Entry 6R93 (electron microscopy, 4.00 A resolution); this record covers chains J and H of the 10 polymer chains in the assembly.

# Chain J
Molecule: Human alpha-satellite DNA (145-MER) with a 6-4PP at positions 95-96
Sequence (147 nucleotides; numbered 1 to 145; the number before each row is that of its first residue):
     1 ATCAATATCCACCTGCAGATTCTACCAAAAGTGTATTTGGAAACTGCTCC
    50 AATCAAAAGGCATGTTCAGCTGAACCAGCTGAACATGCCTTTTGAX
    95 TGGAGCAGTTTCCAAATACACTTTTGGTAGAATCTGCAGGTGGATATTGA
   145 T
Modified positions: T64 ((6-4)photoproduct) at position 95
Covalent attachments: covalent link T64_95-DG97

# Chain H
Protein: Histone H2B type 1-J
From: Homo sapiens
UniProt: P06899 (H2B1J_HUMAN); residue numbers follow UniProt; this construct covers 1-126
Sequence (129 residues; each row starts with the number of its first residue; numbers below 1 keep their minus sign (Gly-2 is residue -2)):
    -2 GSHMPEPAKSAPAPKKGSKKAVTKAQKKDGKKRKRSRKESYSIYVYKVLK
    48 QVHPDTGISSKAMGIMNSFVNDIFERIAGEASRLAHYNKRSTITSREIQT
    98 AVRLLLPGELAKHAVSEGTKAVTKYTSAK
Not modelled in the structure: -2 to 29
Construct notes: expression tag (-2 to 0)
UniProt features mapped onto this chain:
  - modified residue: Pro2 (N-acetylproline), Glu3 (ADP-ribosyl glutamic acid), Lys6 (N6-(2-hydroxyisobutyryl)lysine), Ser7 (ADP-ribosylserine), Lys12 (N6-(beta-hydroxybutyryl)lysine), Lys13 (N6-(2-hydroxyisobutyryl)lysine), Ser15 (Phosphoserine), Lys16 (N6-acetyllysine), Lys17 (N6-(beta-hydroxybutyryl)lysine), Lys21 (N6-(2-hydroxyisobutyryl)lysine), Lys24 (N6-(2-hydroxyisobutyryl)lysine), Lys25 (N6-(2-hydroxyisobutyryl)lysine), Lys35 (N6-(2-hydroxyisobutyryl)lysine), Glu36 (PolyADP-ribosyl glutamic acid), Ser37 (Phosphoserine), Lys44 (N6-(2-hydroxyisobutyryl)lysine), Lys47 (N6-(2-hydroxyisobutyryl)lysine), Lys58 (N6,N6-dimethyllysine), Arg80 (Dimethylated arginine), Lys86 (N6,N6,N6-trimethyllysine) and 6 more in UniProt
  - glycosylation: Ser113 (O-linked (GlcNAc) serine)
  - cross-link (Glycyl lysine isopeptide (Lys-Gly)): Lys6 (interchain with G-Cter in SUMO2), Lys21 (interchain with G-Cter in SUMO2), Lys35 (interchain with G-Cter in ubiquitin), Lys121 (interchain with G-Cter in ubiquitin)

# Interface between chain J and chain H
Residue-residue contacts (13):
  DA19(J) - Ile55(H)  sugar contact
  DA19(J) - Ser56(H)  hydrogen bond to the phosphate
  DA19(J) - Ser57(H)  phosphate contact
  DT20(J) - Tyr43(H)  sugar contact
  DT20(J) - Gly54(H)  phosphate contact
  DT20(J) - Ile55(H)  hydrogen bond to the phosphate
  DT21(J) - Tyr43(H)  hydrogen bond to the phosphate
  DC26(J) - Arg30(H)  salt bridge to the phosphate
  DA27(J) - Arg34(H)  sugar contact
  DT38(J) - Ser88(H)  hydrogen bond to the phosphate
  DT38(J) - Thr89(H)  phosphate contact
  DG39(J) - Thr89(H)  hydrogen bond to the phosphate
  DT103(J) - Ser33(H)  phosphate contact
Interface residues without a listed pair, chain J (9 interface residues in all): DA28
Interface residues without a listed pair, chain H (12 interface residues in all): Glu36, Arg87

# In short
9 residues of chain J and 12 residues of chain H are in contact; the contacts include 5 hydrogen bonds and 1
salt bridge. Polar contacts include DA19(J)-Ser56(H), DT20(J)-Ile55(H) and DT21(J)-Tyr43(H).
Here chain J is Human alpha-satellite DNA (145-MER) with a 6-4PP at positions 95-96 and chain H is Histone H2B
type 1-J (Homo sapiens). Entry 6R93 (Cryo-EM structure of NCP-6-4PP) was determined by electron microscopy
(same publication as 6R8Y, 6R8Z, 6R90, 6R91, 6R92 and 6R94).
